7T3L - chains D and M of the 28 polymer chains in the assembly; structure by electron microscopy, 3.60 A resolution.

[Chain D]
Name: CRISPR type I-F/YPEST-associated protein Csy3
Reference sequence: A0A444M080 (A0A444M080_PSEAI); residues 21-361 here correspond to UniProt positions 2-342 (UniProt number = residue number - 19)
Chain sequence (360 residues; each row starts with the number of its first residue):
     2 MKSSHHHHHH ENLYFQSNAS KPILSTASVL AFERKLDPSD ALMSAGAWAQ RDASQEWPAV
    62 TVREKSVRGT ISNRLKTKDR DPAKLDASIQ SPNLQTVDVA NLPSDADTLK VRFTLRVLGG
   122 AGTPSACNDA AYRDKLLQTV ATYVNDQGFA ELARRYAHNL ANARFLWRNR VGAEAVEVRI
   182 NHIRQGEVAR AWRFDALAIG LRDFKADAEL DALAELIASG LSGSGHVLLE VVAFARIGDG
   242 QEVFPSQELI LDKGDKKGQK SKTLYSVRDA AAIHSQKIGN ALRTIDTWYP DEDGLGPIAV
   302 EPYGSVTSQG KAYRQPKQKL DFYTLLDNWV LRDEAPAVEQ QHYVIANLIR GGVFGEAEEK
Not modelled in the structure: 2-23, 69-95, 251-260, 359-361
Differences from the reference sequence: initiating methionine (2); expression tag (3-20)

[Chain M]
Molecule: 61-nt RNA strand
Sequence (61 nucleotides; each row starts with the number of its first residue):
     1 CUAAGAAAUU CACGGCGGGC UUGAUGUCCG CGUCUACCUG AUUCACUGCC GUAUAGGCAG
    61 C

[Chain D / chain M interface]
Contacting residue pairs (34; chain D residue first):
  Ala32(D) with U35(M), sugar contact
  Phe33(D) with U35(M), hydrogen bond to the sugar; A36(M), sugar contact
  Glu34(D) with U35(M), phosphate contact; A36(M), phosphate contact
  Arg35(D) with U35(M), phosphate contact; A36(M), hydrogen bond to the phosphate; C37(M), salt bridge to the phosphate
  Lys66(D) with C44(M), base contact
  Val68(D) with C44(M), sugar contact
  Val98(D) with C44(M), phosphate contact
  Trp168(D) with C38(M), base contact
  Ser247(D) with U39(M), phosphate contact
  Gln248(D) with U39(M), hydrogen bond to the sugar; G40(M), hydrogen bond to the phosphate
  Leu250(D) with U39(M), base contact
  Lys263(D) with C44(M), phosphate contact
  His275(D) with U39(M), salt bridge to the phosphate
  Gln277(D) with C37(M), sugar contact; C38(M), phosphate contact; U39(M), hydrogen bond to the phosphate
  Lys278(D) with C38(M), hydrogen bond to the sugar; G40(M), salt bridge to the phosphate
  Asn281(D) with C38(M), hydrogen bond to the phosphate
  Arg284(D) with C37(M), phosphate contact; C38(M), salt bridge to the phosphate
  Glu302(D) with C38(M), phosphate contact
  Thr308(D) with C38(M), base contact
  Arg351(D) with A36(M), hydrogen bond to the sugar
  Gly352(D) with A36(M), sugar contact
  Gly353(D) with U35(M), hydrogen bond to the sugar; A36(M), sugar contact
  Val354(D) with U35(M), base contact; A36(M), base contact
Interface residues without a listed pair, chain D (25 interface residues in all): Arg169, Pro246
Interface residues without a listed pair, chain M (8 interface residues in all): A41

[In short]
25 residues of chain D and 8 residues of chain M are in contact; the contacts include 9 hydrogen bonds and 4
salt bridges. Among the polar pairs are Phe33(D)-U35(M), Gln248(D)-U39(M) and Lys278(D)-C38(M).
Here chain D is CRISPR type I-F/YPEST-associated protein Csy3 and chain M is a 61-nt RNA strand. Entry 7T3L
(Cryo-EM structure of Csy-AcrIF24-DNA dimer) was determined by electron microscopy (same publication as 7T3J,
7T3K, 7TAW and 7TAX).
